Entry 4G7Z (X-ray diffraction, 3.81 A resolution); this record covers chains D and E of the 8 polymer chains in the assembly.

Chain D:
Molecule: DNA-directed RNA polymerase subunit beta'
Organism: Thermus thermophilus
Notes: EC 2.7.7.6
UniProt: Q8RQE8 (RPOC_THET8); residues 1-1524 here = UniProt positions 1-1524
Chain sequence (1524 residues; each row starts with the number of its first residue):
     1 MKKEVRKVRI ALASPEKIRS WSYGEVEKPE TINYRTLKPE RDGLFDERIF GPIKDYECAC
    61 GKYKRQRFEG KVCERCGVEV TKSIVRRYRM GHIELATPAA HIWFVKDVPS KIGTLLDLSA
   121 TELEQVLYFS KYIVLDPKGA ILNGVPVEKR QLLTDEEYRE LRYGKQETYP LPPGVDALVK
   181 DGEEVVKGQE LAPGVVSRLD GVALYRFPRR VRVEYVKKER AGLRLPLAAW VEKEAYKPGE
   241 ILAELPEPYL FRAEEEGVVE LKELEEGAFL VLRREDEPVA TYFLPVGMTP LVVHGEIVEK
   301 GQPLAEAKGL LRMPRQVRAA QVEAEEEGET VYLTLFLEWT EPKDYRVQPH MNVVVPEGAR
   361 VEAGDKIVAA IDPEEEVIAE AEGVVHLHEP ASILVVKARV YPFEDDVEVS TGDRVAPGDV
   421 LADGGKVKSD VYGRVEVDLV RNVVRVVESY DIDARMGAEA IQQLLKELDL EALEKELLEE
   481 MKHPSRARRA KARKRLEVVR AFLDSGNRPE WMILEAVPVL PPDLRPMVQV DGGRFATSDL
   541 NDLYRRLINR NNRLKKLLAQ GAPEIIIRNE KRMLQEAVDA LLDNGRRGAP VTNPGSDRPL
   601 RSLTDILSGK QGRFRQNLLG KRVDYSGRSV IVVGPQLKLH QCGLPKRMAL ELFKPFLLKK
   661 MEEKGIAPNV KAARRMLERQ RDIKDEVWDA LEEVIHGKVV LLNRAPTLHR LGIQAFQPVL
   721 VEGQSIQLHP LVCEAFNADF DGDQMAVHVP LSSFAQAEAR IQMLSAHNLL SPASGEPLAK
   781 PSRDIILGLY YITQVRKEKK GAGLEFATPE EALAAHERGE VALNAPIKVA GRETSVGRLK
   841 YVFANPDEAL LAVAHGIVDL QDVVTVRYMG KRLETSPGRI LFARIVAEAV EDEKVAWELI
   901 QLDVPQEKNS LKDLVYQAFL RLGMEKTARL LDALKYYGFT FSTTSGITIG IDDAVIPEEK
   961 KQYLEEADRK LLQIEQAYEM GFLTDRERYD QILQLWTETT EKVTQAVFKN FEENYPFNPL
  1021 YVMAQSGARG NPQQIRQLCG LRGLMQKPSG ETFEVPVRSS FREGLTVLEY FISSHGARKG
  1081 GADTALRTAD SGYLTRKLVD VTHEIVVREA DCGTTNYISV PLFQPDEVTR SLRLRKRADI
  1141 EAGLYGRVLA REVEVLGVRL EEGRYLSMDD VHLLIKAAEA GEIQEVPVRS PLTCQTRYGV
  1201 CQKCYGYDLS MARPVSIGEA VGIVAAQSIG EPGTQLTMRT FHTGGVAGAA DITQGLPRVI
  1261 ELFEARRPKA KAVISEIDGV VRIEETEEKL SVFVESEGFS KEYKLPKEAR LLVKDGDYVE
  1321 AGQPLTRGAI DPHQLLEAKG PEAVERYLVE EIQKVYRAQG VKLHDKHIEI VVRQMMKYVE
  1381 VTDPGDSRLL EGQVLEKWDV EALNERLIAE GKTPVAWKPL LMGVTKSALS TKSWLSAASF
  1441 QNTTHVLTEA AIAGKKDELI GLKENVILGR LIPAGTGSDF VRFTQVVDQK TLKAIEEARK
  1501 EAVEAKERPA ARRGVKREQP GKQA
Disordered / not traced: 1-2, 1238-1251, 1499-1524
Ion coordination: Zn2+ site 1: Cys58, Cys60, Cys73, Cys76; Mg2+: Asp739, Asp741, Asp743; Zn2+ site 2: Cys1112, Cys1194, Cys1201, Cys1204

Chain E:
Molecule: DNA-directed RNA polymerase subunit omega
Organism: Thermus thermophilus
Notes: EC 2.7.7.6
UniProt: Q8RQE7 (RPOZ_THET8); numbering as in UniProt (aligned over 1-99)
Chain sequence (99 residues; each row starts with the number of its first residue):
     1 MAEPGIDKLF GMVDSKYRLT VVVAKRAQQL LRHGFKNTVL EPEERPKMQT LEGLFDDPNA
    61 VTWAMKELLT GRLVFGENLV PEDRLQKEME RLYPVEREE
Disordered / not traced: 1, 96-99

Chain D / chain E interface:
Pairs across the interface (101):
  His640(D) - Ala2(E)
  Lys664(D) - Glu52(E)  salt bridge
  Asp689(D) - Leu51(E)
  Glu693(D) - Met48(E)
  Glu693(D) - Thr50(E)
  Glu693(D) - Pro58(E)
  His696(D) - Lys47(E)
  His696(D) - Met48(E)
  His696(D) - Asp57(E)  salt bridge
  His696(D) - Pro58(E)
  His696(D) - Asn59(E)
  Gly697(D) - Asn59(E)
  Gly697(D) - Thr62(E)
  Lys698(D) - Asn59(E)
  Arg710(D) - Lys16(E)
  Ser753(D) - Ala24(E)
  Ser753(D) - Gln28(E)
  Ser753(D) - Leu31(E)
  Ser753(D) - Val61(E)
  Phe754(D) - Val21(E)  hydrophobic
  Phe754(D) - Ala24(E)  hydrophobic
  Gln756(D) - Val61(E)
  Ala757(D) - Thr20(E)
  Ala757(D) - Ala24(E)  hydrophobic
  Glu758(D) - Thr20(E)
  Arg760(D) - Glu3(E)  salt bridge
  Arg760(D) - Asn59(E)  hydrogen bond
  Arg760(D) - Val61(E)
  Arg760(D) - Thr62(E)  hydrogen bond
  Ile761(D) - Phe10(E)  hydrophobic
  Ile761(D) - Leu19(E)  hydrophobic
  Ile761(D) - Thr20(E)
  Ile761(D) - Val23(E)  hydrophobic
  Ile761(D) - Met65(E)  hydrophobic
  Gln762(D) - Tyr17(E)
  Gln762(D) - Thr20(E)  hydrogen bond
  Ala766(D) - Ala2(E)  hydrophobic
  His767(D) - Ala2(E)
  His767(D) - Glu3(E)  hydrogen bond (side chain-backbone)
  His767(D) - Ile6(E)
  Gly923(D) - Asp7(E)
  Met924(D) - Ile6(E)  hydrophobic
  Met924(D) - Asp7(E)  hydrogen bond (backbone-side chain)
  Glu925(D) - Ala2(E)
  Glu925(D) - Glu3(E)
  Glu925(D) - Pro4(E)
  Glu925(D) - Gly5(E)  hydrogen bond (side chain-backbone)
  Glu925(D) - Asp7(E)
  Ala928(D) - Ala2(E)
  Met1211(D) - Lys16(E)
  Arg1213(D) - Phe10(E)
  Ser1216(D) - Ser15(E)
  Ser1216(D) - Lys16(E)
  Ser1216(D) - Tyr17(E)
  Ile1217(D) - Ser15(E)  hydrogen bond (backbone-side chain)
  Gly1218(D) - Tyr17(E)
  Glu1219(D) - Lys16(E)
  Glu1219(D) - Tyr17(E)  hydrogen bond
  Gly1475(D) - Tyr17(E)
  Thr1476(D) - Tyr17(E)
  Thr1476(D) - Thr20(E)
  Asp1479(D) - Glu77(E)
  Phe1480(D) - Asp14(E)
  Phe1480(D) - Arg18(E)  hydrogen bond (backbone-side chain)
  Phe1480(D) - Glu77(E)
  Val1481(D) - Ser15(E)
  Val1481(D) - Arg18(E)
  Val1481(D) - Val21(E)
  Arg1482(D) - Val21(E)
  Phe1483(D) - Glu77(E)
  Thr1484(D) - Arg18(E)  hydrogen bond
  Thr1484(D) - Val22(E)
  Thr1484(D) - Lys25(E)  hydrogen bond (backbone-side chain)
  Thr1484(D) - Gly76(E)
  Gln1485(D) - Val74(E)
  Gln1485(D) - Phe75(E)
  Gln1485(D) - Gly76(E)  hydrogen bond (backbone-backbone)
  Gln1485(D) - Asn78(E)
  Gln1485(D) - Leu79(E)  hydrogen bond (side chain-backbone)
  Gln1485(D) - Val80(E)
  Gln1485(D) - Glu82(E)  hydrogen bond
  Val1486(D) - Val22(E)  hydrophobic
  Val1486(D) - Gln29(E)  hydrogen bond (backbone-side chain)
  Val1486(D) - Val74(E)
  Val1487(D) - Leu73(E)
  Val1487(D) - Val74(E)  hydrogen bond (backbone-backbone)
  Asp1488(D) - Arg26(E)  salt bridge
  Asp1488(D) - Asn37(E)
  Asp1488(D) - Val39(E)
  Asp1488(D) - Leu73(E)
  Asp1488(D) - Met89(E)
  Asp1488(D) - Tyr93(E)  hydrogen bond
  Gln1489(D) - Arg72(E)  hydrogen bond (backbone-backbone)
  Gln1489(D) - Val74(E)
  Lys1490(D) - Tyr93(E)
  Thr1491(D) - Met89(E)
  Thr1491(D) - Leu92(E)
  Thr1491(D) - Tyr93(E)
  Ala1494(D) - Leu92(E)  hydrophobic
  Ile1495(D) - Arg84(E)
  Ile1495(D) - Glu88(E)
Also at the interface, not in a pair above, chain D (48 interface residues in all): Leu764, Asp1208, Leu1492
Also at the interface, not in a pair above, chain E (53 interface residues in all): Ala27, Leu85

Summary:
The interface between chain D and chain E involves 48 residues on one side and 53 on the other, with 18
hydrogen bonds and 4 salt bridges. Polar pairs include Lys664(D)-Glu52(E), His696(D)-Asp57(E) and
Arg760(D)-Glu3(E). Cys58(D), Cys60(D), Cys73(D) and Cys76(D) coordinate Zn2+ site 1.
Here chain D is DNA-directed RNA polymerase subunit beta' and chain E is DNA-directed RNA polymerase subunit
omega, both from Thermus thermophilus. Entry 4G7Z (Crystal structure of Thermus thermophilus transcription
initiation complex containing 5-BrU at template-strand position +1) was determined by X-ray diffraction,
deposited together with 4G7H and 4G7O.
